PDB entry 6YPU | electron microscopy, 2.90 A resolution | chains 2 and e of the 15 polymer chains in the assembly

Chain 2:
Molecule: 16S ribosomal RNA
Organism: Acinetobacter baumannii (strain ATCC 19606 / DSM 30007 / CIP 70.34 / JCM 6841 / NBRC 109757 / NCIMB 12457 / NCTC 12156 / 81)
Sequence (1544 nucleotides; row label = number of the first residue in the row):
     1 UUUAACUGAA GAGUUUGAUC AUGGCUCAGA UUGAACGCUG GCGGCAGGCU UAACACAUGC
    61 AAGUCGAGCG GGGGAAGGUA GCUUGCUACC GGACCUAGCG GCGGACGGGU GAGUAAUGCU
   121 UAGGAAUCUG CCUAUUAGUG GGGGACAACA UCUCGAAAGG GAUGCUAAUA CCGCAUACGU
   181 CCUACGGGAG AAAGCAGGGG AUCUUCGGAC CUUGCGCUAA UAGAUGAGCC UAAGUCGGAU
   241 UAGCUAGUUG GUGGGGUAAA GGCCUACCAA GGCGACGAUC UGUAGCGGGU CUGAGAGGAU
   301 GAUCCGCCAC ACUGGGACUG AGACACGGCC CAGACUCCUA CGGGAGGCAG CAGUGGGGAA
   361 UAUUGGACAA UGGGGGGAAC CCUGAUCCAG CCAUGCCGCG UGUGUGAAGA AGGCCUUAUG
   421 GUUGUAAAGC ACUUUAAGCG AGGAGGAGGC UACUUUAGUU AAUACCUAGA GAUAGUGGAC
   481 GUUACUCGCA GAAUAAGCAC CGGCUAACUC UGUGCCAGCA GCCGCGGUAA UACAGAGGGU
   541 GCGAGCGUUA AUCGGAUUUA CUGGGCGUAA AGCGUGCGUA GGCGGCUUAU UAAGUCGGAU
   601 GUGAAAUCCC CGAGCUUAAC UUGGGAAUUG CAUUCGAUAC UGGUGAGCUA GAGUAUGGGA
   661 GAGGAUGGUA GAAUUCCAGG UGUAGCGGUG AAAUGCGUAG AGAUCUGGAG GAAUACCGAU
   721 GGCGAAGGCA GCCAUCUGGC CUAAUACUGA CGCUGAGGUA CGAAAGCAUG GGGAGCAAAC
   781 AGGAUUAGAU ACCCUGGUAG UCCAUGCCGU AAACGAUGUC UACUAGCCGU UGGGGCCUUU
   841 GAGGCUUUAG UGGCGCAGCU AACGCGAUAA GUAGACCGCC UGGGGAGUAC GGUCGCAAGA
   901 CUAAAACUCA AAUGAAUUGA CGGGGGCCCG CACAAGCGGU GGAGCAUGUG GUUUAAUUCG
   961 AUGCAACGCG AAGAACCUUA CCUGGCCUUG ACAUACUAGA AACUUUCCAG AGAUGGAUUG
  1021 GUGCCUUCGG GAAUCUAGAU ACAGGUGCUG CAUGGCUGUC GUCAGCUCGU GUCGUGAGAU
  1081 GUUGGGUUAA GUCCCGCAAC GAGCGCAACC CUUUUCCUUA CUUGCCAGCA UUUCGGAUGG
  1141 GAACUUUAAG GAUACUGCCA GUGACAAACU GGAGGAAGGC GGGGACGACG UCAAGUCAUC
  1201 AUGGCCCUUA CGGCCAGGGC UACACACGUG CUACAAUGGU CGGUACAAAG GGUUGCUACA
  1261 CAGCGAUGUG AUGCUAAUCU CAAAAAGCCG AUCGUAGUCC GGAUUGGAGU CUGCAACUCG
  1321 ACUCCAUGAA GUCGGAAUCG CUAGUAAUCG CGGAUCAGAA UGCCGCGGUG AAUACGUUCC
  1381 CGGGCCUUGU ACACACCGCC CGUCACACCA UGGGAGUUUG UUGCACCAGA AGUAGCUAGC
  1441 CUAACUGCAA AGAGGGCGGU UACCACGGUG UGGCCGAUGA CUGGGGUGAA GUCGUAACAA
  1501 GGUAGCCGUA GGGGAACCUG CGGCUGGAUC ACCUCCUUAA CGAA
Not modelled in the structure: 1-2, 78-89, 200-209, 838-842, 924-1544
Ion coordination: Mg2+ site 1 near G23 (its only coordinating residue here); Mg2+ site 2: U64, G101 (shared with 1 residue of chain u); Mg2+ site 3 near U96 (its only coordinating residue here); Mg2+ site 4: A112, G113, G285; Mg2+ site 5 near G113 (its only coordinating residue here); Mg2+ site 6: G141, A193; Mg2+ site 7: A170, C171; Mg2+ site 8 near A191 (its only coordinating residue here); Mg2+ site 9 near U252 (its only coordinating residue here); Mg2+ site 10: G253, U265; Mg2+ site 11: G277, A278, U279; Mg2+ site 12: G295, G555; 20 more Mg2+ sites not listed
From the paper describing this entry:
  - conformationally variable residues (side-chain flip): A1489, A1490

Chain e:
Molecule: 30S ribosomal protein S4
Organism: Acinetobacter baumannii (strain ATCC 19606 / DSM 30007 / CIP 70.34 / JCM 6841 / NBRC 109757 / NCIMB 12457 / NCTC 12156 / 81)
UniProt: D0CD21 (D0CD21_ACIB2); numbering as in UniProt (aligned over 1-208)
Chain sequence (208 residues; row label = number of the first residue in the row):
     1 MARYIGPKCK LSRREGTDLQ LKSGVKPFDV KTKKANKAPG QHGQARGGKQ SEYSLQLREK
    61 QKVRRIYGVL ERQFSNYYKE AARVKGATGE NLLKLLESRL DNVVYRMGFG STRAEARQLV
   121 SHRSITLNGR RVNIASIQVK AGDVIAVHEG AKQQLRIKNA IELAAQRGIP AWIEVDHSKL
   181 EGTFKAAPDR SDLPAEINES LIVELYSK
Not modelled in the structure: 1

Interface between chain 2 and chain e:
Pairs across the interface (107; chain 2 residue first):
  A4(2) with Lys85(e), phosphate contact
  A5(2) with Lys85(e), sugar contact
  C6(2) with Lys85(e), hydrogen bond to the base
  A10(2) with Glu204(e), hydrogen bond to the base; Ser207(e), base contact; Lys208(e), base contact
  C396(2) with Arg72(e), salt bridge to the phosphate
  C397(2) with Arg72(e), salt bridge to the phosphate; Asn76(e), hydrogen bond to the phosphate
  G398(2) with Gln73(e), hydrogen bond to the phosphate; Ile134(e), sugar contact; Ser136(e), phosphate contact
  C399(2) with Gln73(e), phosphate contact; Ile134(e), phosphate contact; Ser136(e), hydrogen bond to the phosphate
  G400(2) with Ala2(e), hydrogen bond to the base; Arg117(e), salt bridge to the phosphate; Ser121(e), phosphate contact
  U401(2) with Ala2(e), base contact; Arg3(e), salt bridge to the phosphate; Ile5(e), base contact
  G402(2) with Arg3(e), hydrogen bond to the phosphate; Ile5(e), sugar contact; Gln118(e), hydrogen bond to the sugar
  U403(2) with Arg3(e), salt bridge to the phosphate; Ile5(e), phosphate contact; Thr112(e), phosphate contact; Ala114(e), sugar contact; Glu115(e), sugar contact; Gln118(e), sugar contact
  G404(2) with Thr112(e), hydrogen bond to the phosphate; Ala114(e), phosphate contact; Glu115(e), phosphate contact
  U405(2) with Lys22(e), phosphate contact; Ser23(e), phosphate contact
  G406(2) with Lys22(e), hydrogen bond to the base; Lys31(e), salt bridge to the phosphate
  G409(2) with Thr32(e), hydrogen bond to the base; Lys33(e), base contact; Lys34(e), base contact
  U422(2) with Lys34(e), salt bridge to the phosphate; Lys37(e), salt bridge to the phosphate; Gly40(e), sugar contact
  U423(2) with Lys10(e), hydrogen bond to the phosphate; Arg13(e), salt bridge to the phosphate; Lys34(e), salt bridge to the phosphate; Pro39(e), phosphate contact; Gly40(e), hydrogen bond to the phosphate
  G424(2) with Pro7(e), phosphate contact; Lys10(e), salt bridge to the phosphate; Lys34(e), hydrogen bond to the sugar
  U425(2) with Arg13(e), salt bridge to the phosphate; Lys22(e), hydrogen bond to the phosphate; Lys31(e), hydrogen bond to the sugar; Thr32(e), hydrogen bond to the phosphate
  A426(2) with Pro7(e), phosphate contact; Lys8(e), hydrogen bond to the phosphate; Cys9(e), hydrogen bond to the phosphate; Lys22(e), salt bridge to the phosphate
  C432(2) with Arg156(e), sugar contact
  U433(2) with Gln118(e), base contact; His122(e), sugar contact; Gln154(e), sugar contact; Arg156(e), hydrogen bond to the sugar
  U434(2) with His122(e), sugar contact
  U435(2) with Ser121(e), hydrogen bond to the sugar; His122(e), hydrogen bond to the base; Arg123(e), phosphate contact; Asn133(e), hydrogen bond to the sugar
  U486(2) with Arg123(e), salt bridge to the phosphate
  C487(2) with Arg123(e), salt bridge to the phosphate; Arg131(e), salt bridge to the phosphate
  A496(2) with Ala2(e), base contact
  A506(2) with Tyr53(e), sugar contact; Ser54(e), sugar contact; Leu57(e), sugar contact
  C508(2) with His42(e), hydrogen bond to the base
  U509(2) with Gln41(e), hydrogen bond to the sugar; His42(e), sugar contact
  G537(2) with Gln41(e), base contact
  G538(2) with Gly40(e), sugar contact; Gln41(e), hydrogen bond to the sugar
  G539(2) with Lys10(e), salt bridge to the phosphate; Arg14(e), hydrogen bond to the phosphate
  U540(2) with Arg14(e), salt bridge to the phosphate; Arg58(e), hydrogen bond to the phosphate
  G541(2) with Arg58(e), salt bridge to the phosphate; Gln61(e), phosphate contact; Arg65(e), salt bridge to the phosphate
  C542(2) with Lys60(e), salt bridge to the phosphate; Gln61(e), hydrogen bond to the phosphate; Arg64(e), salt bridge to the phosphate; Glu71(e), phosphate contact
  G543(2) with Tyr4(e), base contact; Leu70(e), phosphate contact; Glu71(e), hydrogen bond to the phosphate; Arg72(e), hydrogen bond to the phosphate
  A544(2) with Ala2(e), phosphate contact; Leu70(e), phosphate contact
  C610(2) with Arg83(e), salt bridge to the phosphate
  U616(2) with Arg130(e), hydrogen bond to the sugar; Val132(e), base contact; Asn133(e), hydrogen bond to the base; Ile134(e), base contact; Ile137(e), sugar contact
  U617(2) with Ile134(e), base contact; Ile137(e), sugar contact
Interface residues without a listed pair, chain 2 (48 interface residues in all): A407, C415, G421, A436, A492, U505
Interface residues without a listed pair, chain e (59 interface residues in all): Gly6, Gly24, Ala135

Summary:
Chain 2 and chain e form an interface of 48 and 59 residues respectively, with 33 hydrogen bonds and 23 salt
bridges. Among the polar pairs are C6(2)-Lys85(e), A10(2)-Glu204(e) and G400(2)-Ala2(e). The Mg2+ site 2 is
built by U64(2) and G101(2). From the paper: conformational variability at A1489(2) and A1490(2).
Chain 2 is 16S ribosomal RNA and chain e is 30S ribosomal protein S4, both from Acinetobacter baumannii
(strain ATCC 19606 / DSM 30007 / CIP 70.34 / JCM 6841 / NBRC 109757 / NCIMB 12457 / NCTC 12156 / 81); the
structure, Acinetobacter baumannii ribosome-amikacin complex - 30S subunit body, was determined by electron
microscopy (same publication as 6YS5, 6YT9 and 6YTF).
